Entry 8KAO (X-ray diffraction, 2.55 A resolution); this record covers chains B and C of the 3 polymer chains in the assembly.

# Chain B (and C)
Molecule: Glutamate dehydrogenase
From: Saccharolobus solfataricus
Notes: chain C of this document is another copy of the same molecule, construct and numbering; everything in this record applies to it too
UniProt: A0A0E3K1C8 (A0A0E3K1C8_SACSO); residue numbers follow UniProt; this construct covers 1-419
Amino-acid sequence (419 residues; each row starts with the number of its first residue):
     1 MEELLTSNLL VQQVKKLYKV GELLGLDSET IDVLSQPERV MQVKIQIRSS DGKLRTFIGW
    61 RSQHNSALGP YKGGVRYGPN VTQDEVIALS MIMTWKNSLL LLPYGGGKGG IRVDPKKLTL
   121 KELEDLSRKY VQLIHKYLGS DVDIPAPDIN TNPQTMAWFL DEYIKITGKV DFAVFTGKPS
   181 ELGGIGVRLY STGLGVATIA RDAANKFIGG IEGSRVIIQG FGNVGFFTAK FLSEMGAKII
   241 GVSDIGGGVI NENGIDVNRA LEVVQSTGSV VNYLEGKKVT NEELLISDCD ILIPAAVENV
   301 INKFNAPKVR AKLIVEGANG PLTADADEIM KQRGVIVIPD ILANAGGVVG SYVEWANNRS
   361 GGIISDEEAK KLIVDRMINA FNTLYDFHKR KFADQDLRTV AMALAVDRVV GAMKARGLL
Unresolved in the structure: 1-7, 208-214, 235-238, 265-281, 297-301 (chain C: 1-7)

# How chain B and chain C interact
Pairs across the interface (50):
  E29(B) - K53(C)  salt bridge
  E29(B) - L54(C)
  V33(B) - K44(C)  hydrogen bond (backbone-side chain)
  V33(B) - Q46(C)
  V33(B) - L54(C)  hydrophobic
  V33(B) - T56(C)
  Q36(B) - K44(C)  hydrogen bond (backbone-side chain)
  Q36(B) - I58(C)
  P37(B) - K44(C)
  E38(B) - V43(C)
  E38(B) - K44(C)  hydrogen bond (backbone-backbone)
  R39(B) - Q42(C)
  R39(B) - V43(C)
  R39(B) - L133(C)  hydrogen bond (side chain-backbone)
  V40(B) - V40(C)
  V40(B) - M41(C)
  V40(B) - Q42(C)  hydrogen bond (backbone-backbone)
  M41(B) - V40(C)
  Q42(B) - E38(C)
  Q42(B) - R39(C)
  Q42(B) - V40(C)  hydrogen bond (backbone-backbone)
  V43(B) - E38(C)
  K44(B) - V33(C)  hydrogen bond (side chain-backbone)
  K44(B) - Q36(C)  hydrogen bond (side chain-backbone)
  K44(B) - P37(C)
  K44(B) - E38(C)  hydrogen bond (backbone-backbone)
  Q46(B) - V33(C)
  Q46(B) - L418(C)
  R48(B) - L419(C)  hydrogen bond (side chain-backbone)
  K53(B) - E29(C)  salt bridge
  L54(B) - E29(C)
  L54(B) - L419(C)
  T56(B) - D32(C)
  T56(B) - V33(C)
  I58(B) - Q36(C)
  Q83(B) - Q83(C)
  L133(B) - R39(C)  hydrogen bond (backbone-side chain)
  L133(B) - Y137(C)  hydrogen bond (backbone-side chain)
  I134(B) - Y137(C)
  H135(B) - Y137(C)  hydrogen bond (backbone-side chain)
  K136(B) - K136(C)
  K136(B) - Y137(C)  hydrogen bond (backbone-side chain)
  Y137(B) - L133(C)  hydrogen bond (side chain-backbone)
  Y137(B) - I134(C)  hydrogen bond (side chain-backbone)
  Y137(B) - H135(C)  hydrogen bond (side chain-backbone)
  Y137(B) - K136(C)  hydrogen bond (side chain-backbone)
  Y137(B) - Y137(C)  hydrophobic
  L418(B) - Q46(C)  hydrogen bond (backbone-side chain)
  L419(B) - R48(C)  hydrogen bond (backbone-side chain)
  L419(B) - L54(C)  hydrophobic
Other interface residues (no listed pair), chain B (30 interface residues in all): T30, D32, H64, Q132, M413
Other interface residues (no listed pair), chain C (28 interface residues in all): H64, M413

# In short
The interface between chain B and chain C involves 30 residues on one side and 28 on the other, with 20
hydrogen bonds and 2 salt bridges. Polar contacts include E29(B)-K53(C), V33(B)-K44(C) and Q36(B)-K44(C).
Chain B and chain C are both Glutamate dehydrogenase (Saccharolobus solfataricus); the structure, Glutamate
dehydrogenase-69O, was determined by X-ray diffraction together with 8KAR from the same study.
